Entry 8WRC (X-ray diffraction, 3.59 A resolution); this record covers chains A and E of the 22 polymer chains in the assembly.

== Chain A ==
Molecule: 16S rRNA
Source organism: Thermus thermophilus HB8
Sequence (1522 nucleotides; row label = number of the first residue in the row; note: 42 numbers in that range are skipped by the numbering (no residue carries them; nothing is unmodelled there); a row labelled like 190A-190L holds insertion residues (190A, then the next letters in order); numbering starts at 0):
     0 UUUGUUGGAG AGUCUGAUCC UGGCUCAGGG UGAACGCUGG CGGCGUGCCU AAGACAUGCA
    60 AGUCGUGCGG G
    73 CCGCGGGGUU UU
    88 ACUCCG
    95 UGGUC
   101 AGCGGCGGAC GGGUGAGUAA CGCGUGGGU
  129A G
   130 ACCUACCCGG AAGAGGGGGA CAACCCGGGG AAACUCGGGC UAAUCCCCCA UGUGGACCCG
   190 C
190A-190L CCCUUGGGGUGU
   191 GUCCAAAGGG CUUU
   216 GCCCGCUUCC GGAUGGGCCC GCGUCCCAUC AGCUAGUUGG UGGGGUAAUG GCCCACCAAG
   276 GCGACGACGG GUAGCCGGUC UGAGAGGAUG GCCGGCCACA GGGGCACUGA GACACGGGCC
   336 CCACUCCUAC GGGAGGCAGC AGUUAGGAAU CUUCCGCAAU GGGCGCAAGC CUGACGGAGC
   396 GACGCCGCUU GGAGGAAGAA GCCCUUCGGG GUGUAAACUC CUGAA
   442 CCCGGGACGA AACCCCCGAC GA
   474 GGGGACUGAC GGUACCGGG
   494 GUAAUAGCGC CGGCCAACUC CGUGCCAGCA GCCXCGGUAA UACGGAGGGC GCGAGCGUUA
   554 CCCGGAUUCA CUGGGCGUAA AGGGCGUGUA GGCGGCCUGG GGCGUCCCAU GUGAAAGACC
   614 ACGGCUCAAC CGUGGGGGAG CGUGGGAUAC GCUCAGGCUA GACGGUGGGA GAGGGUGGUG
   674 GAAUUCCCGG AGUAGCGGUG AAAUGCGCAG AUACCGGGAG GAACGCCGAU GGCGAAGGCA
   734 GCCACCUGGU CCACCCGUGA CGCUGAGGCG CGAAAGCGUG GGGAGCAAAC CGGAUUAGAU
   794 ACCCGGGUAG UCCACGCCCU AAACGAUGCG CGCUAGGUCU CUGGGUCU
   848 CCUGGGGGCC GAAGCUAACG CGUUAAGCGC GCCGCCUGGG GAGUACGGCC GCAAGGCUGA
   908 AACUCAAAGG AAUUGACGGG GGCCCGCACA AGCGGUGGAG CAUGUGGUUU AAUUCGAAGX
   968 AACGCGAAGA ACCUUACCAG GCCUUGACAU GCUAGG
 1003A G
  1004 AACCCGGGUG AAAGCCUGGG GUGCCCC
1030A-1030D GCGA
  1031 GGGGAGCCCU AGCACAGGUG CUGCAUGGCC GUCGUCAGCU CGUGCCGUGA GGUGUUGGGU
  1091 UAAGUCCCGC AACGAGCGCA ACCCCCGCCG UUAGUUGCCA GCGGUUCGGC CGGGCACUCU
  1151 AACGGGACUG CCCGCGAAA
  1171 GCGGGAGGAA GGAGGGGACG ACGUCUGGUC AGCAUGGCCC UUACGGCCUG GGCGACACAC
  1231 GUGCUACAAU GCCCACUACA AAGCGAUGCC ACCCGGCAAC GGGGAGCUAA UCGCAAAAAG
  1291 GUGGGCCCAG UUCGGAUUGG GGUCUGCAAC CCGACCCCAU GAAGCCGGAA UCGCUAGUAA
  1351 UCGCGGAUCA G
 1361A C
  1362 CAUGCCGCGG UGAAUACGUU CCCGGGCCUU GUACACACXG CCXGUXACGC CAUGGGAGCG
  1422 GGCUCUACCC GAAGUCGCCG GG
  1446 AGCCUACGGG
  1459 CAGGCGCCGA GGGUAGGGCC CGUGACUGGG GCGAAGUCGU AACAAGGUAG CUGUACCGGA
  1519 AGGUGCGGCU GGAUCCACUC CUUUCU
Unresolved in the structure: 0-4, 1533-1538
Glycans and other covalent adducts: covalent link 5MC_1407-G1494
Modified / non-standard residues: PSU (pseudouridine-5'-monophosphate) at position 516, G7M (N7-methyl-guanosine-5'-monophosphate) at position 527, M2G (N2-dimethylguanosine-5'-monophosphate) at position 966, 5MC (5-methylcytidine-5'-monophosphate) at position 967, 2MG (2N-methylguanosine-5'-monophosphate) at position 1207, 5MC (5-methylcytidine-5'-monophosphate) at position 1400, 4OC (4n,o2'-methylcytidine-5'-monophosphate) at position 1402, 5MC (5-methylcytidine-5'-monophosphate) at position 1404, 5MC (5-methylcytidine-5'-monophosphate) at position 1407, UR3 (3-methyluridine-5'-monophoshate) at position 1498, MA6 (6N-dimethyladenosine-5'-monophoshate) at position 1518, MA6 (6N-dimethyladenosine-5'-monophoshate) at position 1519, PSU (pseudouridine-5'-monophosphate) at position 1540, PSU (pseudouridine-5'-monophosphate) at position 1541
Construct notes: conflict U0, C13 (U in NR_037066), C1534 (A1507 in NR_037066), A1535 (C1508 in NR_037066), C1543 (U1514 in NR_037066); insertion (1027, 1031, 1244-1245, 1540-1541)
Metal / ion sites: Mg2+ site 1: U5 (shared with 1 residue of chain H); Mg2+ site 2 near G21 (its only coordinating residue here); Mg2+ site 3: C48, U49, G115; Mg2+ site 4: C58, U387, G388; Mg2+ site 5: A59, U387; Mg2+ site 6 near G70 (its only coordinating residue here); Mg2+ site 7: G80, U81; Mg2+ site 8 near U82 (its only coordinating residue here); Mg2+ site 9: U83, U84; Mg2+ site 10: G107, G326; Mg2+ site 11: A109, G331; Mg2+ site 12 near G111 (its only coordinating residue here); 121 more Mg2+ sites not listed

== Chain E ==
Name: 30S ribosomal protein S5
Source organism: Thermus thermophilus HB8
UniProtKB: Q5SHQ5 (RS5_THET8); numbering as in UniProt (aligned over 1-162)
Sequence (162 residues; each row starts with the number of its first residue):
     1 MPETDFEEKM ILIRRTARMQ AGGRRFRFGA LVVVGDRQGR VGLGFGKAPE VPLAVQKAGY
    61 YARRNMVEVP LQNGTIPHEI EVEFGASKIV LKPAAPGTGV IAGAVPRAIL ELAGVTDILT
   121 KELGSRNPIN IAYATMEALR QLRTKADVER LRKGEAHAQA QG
Unresolved in the structure: 1-4, 155-162
Metal / ion sites: Mg2+ near Asp147 (its only coordinating residue here)

== Chain A / chain E interface ==
Contacting residue pairs (81):
  G6(A) - Ala94(E)  base contact
  G6(A) - Ala95(E)  hydrogen bond to the base
  G6(A) - Thr98(E)  hydrogen bond to the base
  G7(A) - Lys92(E)  hydrogen bond to the base
  G7(A) - Leu119(E)  base contact
  G7(A) - Thr120(E)  hydrogen bond to the sugar
  A8(A) - Ile101(E)  phosphate contact
  A8(A) - Ala102(E)  hydrogen bond to the sugar
  A8(A) - Gly103(E)  sugar contact
  A8(A) - Arg107(E)  base contact
  A8(A) - Thr120(E)  sugar contact
  G9(A) - Gly103(E)  sugar contact
  G9(A) - Lys121(E)  salt bridge to the phosphate
  G9(A) - Glu122(E)  hydrogen bond to the phosphate
  G9(A) - Arg126(E)  hydrogen bond to the base
  A10(A) - Arg126(E)  phosphate contact
  G15(A) - Ala17(E)  base contact
  G15(A) - Met19(E)  base contact
  G15(A) - Arg24(E)  hydrogen bond to the sugar
  A16(A) - Thr16(E)  sugar contact
  A16(A) - Ala17(E)  sugar contact
  U17(A) - Arg14(E)  phosphate contact
  C18(A) - Arg14(E)  salt bridge to the phosphate
  C18(A) - Asn127(E)  hydrogen bond to the phosphate
  C18(A) - Asn130(E)  phosphate contact
  C19(A) - Ala86(E)  phosphate contact
  C19(A) - Ser87(E)  phosphate contact
  C19(A) - Ser125(E)  hydrogen bond to the phosphate
  C19(A) - Asn127(E)  hydrogen bond to the phosphate
  C19(A) - Asn130(E)  hydrogen bond to the phosphate
  U20(A) - Ser125(E)  phosphate contact
  A559(A) - Lys121(E)  salt bridge to the phosphate
  A559(A) - Arg126(E)  salt bridge to the phosphate
  U560(A) - Leu123(E)  sugar contact
  A864(A) - Gly85(E)  phosphate contact
  A864(A) - Ala86(E)  phosphate contact
  U921(A) - Arg18(E)  sugar contact
  U921(A) - Met19(E)  hydrogen bond to the sugar
  G922(A) - Met19(E)  sugar contact
  G922(A) - Gln20(E)  sugar contact
  G922(A) - Ala21(E)  phosphate contact
  A923(A) - Ala21(E)  phosphate contact
  C1069(A) - Gln20(E)  phosphate contact
  C1069(A) - Arg25(E)  hydrogen bond to the sugar
  U1070(A) - Arg18(E)  salt bridge to the phosphate
  U1070(A) - Gln20(E)  phosphate contact
  U1070(A) - Arg25(E)  salt bridge to the phosphate
  C1071(A) - Arg18(E)  salt bridge to the phosphate
  C1071(A) - Arg27(E)  salt bridge to the phosphate
  C1071(A) - Pro49(E)  sugar contact
  G1072(A) - Pro49(E)  phosphate contact
  G1072(A) - Lys57(E)  salt bridge to the phosphate
  U1073(A) - Lys57(E)  salt bridge to the phosphate
  G1074(A) - Tyr60(E)  hydrogen bond to the phosphate
  G1074(A) - Tyr61(E)  hydrogen bond to the phosphate
  G1077(A) - Lys47(E)  base contact
  U1078(A) - Phe84(E)  sugar contact
  U1078(A) - Ile129(E)  sugar contact
  U1078(A) - Asn130(E)  hydrogen bond to the sugar
  U1078(A) - Tyr133(E)  sugar contact
  G1079(A) - Arg14(E)  hydrogen bond to the phosphate
  G1079(A) - Tyr133(E)  hydrogen bond to the phosphate
  A1080(A) - Arg14(E)  salt bridge to the phosphate
  A1080(A) - Thr16(E)  hydrogen bond to the phosphate
  A1080(A) - Ala17(E)  sugar contact
  A1080(A) - Phe45(E)  phosphate contact
  A1080(A) - Lys47(E)  phosphate contact
  G1081(A) - Thr16(E)  hydrogen bond to the phosphate
  G1081(A) - Ala17(E)  phosphate contact
  G1081(A) - Arg18(E)  phosphate contact
  G1081(A) - Arg27(E)  salt bridge to the phosphate
  G1082(A) - Arg27(E)  salt bridge to the phosphate
  C1192(A) - Arg25(E)  hydrogen bond to the base
  G1193(A) - Arg25(E)  sugar contact
  U1194(A) - Gly22(E)  sugar contact
  A1396(A) - Met19(E)  base contact
  C1397(A) - Arg24(E)  salt bridge to the phosphate
  A1398(A) - Met19(E)  base contact
  A1398(A) - Gln20(E)  hydrogen bond to the base
  A1398(A) - Ala21(E)  base contact
  A1398(A) - Gly22(E)  base contact
Also at the interface, not in a pair above, chain A (39 interface residues in all): U5, G558, G566, U863
Also at the interface, not in a pair above, chain E (47 interface residues in all): Ala48, Glu81, Glu83, Pro93, Ala104, Gly124, Pro128

== In short ==
Chain A and chain E form an interface of 39 and 47 residues respectively, with 23 hydrogen bonds and 14 salt
bridges. Polar pairs include G6(A)-Ala95(E), G6(A)-Thr98(E) and G7(A)-Lys92(E). C48(A), U49(A) and G115(A)
coordinate Mg2+ site 3. C58(A), U387(A) and G388(A) coordinate Mg2+ site 4.
Here chain A is 16S rRNA and chain E is 30S ribosomal protein S5, both from Thermus thermophilus HB8. Entry
8WRC (Time-Resolved Ambient Temperature Kineto-Crystallographic Structure of Initiation Factor in Complex with
Ribosome) was determined by X-ray diffraction.
